Entry 2BQ5 (X-ray diffraction, 2.91 A resolution); this record covers chains A and C of the 5 polymer chains in the assembly.

== Chain A (and C) ==
Protein: Coat protein
Organism: Bacteriophage MS2
Notes: chain C of this document is another copy of the same molecule, construct and numbering; everything in this record applies to it too
UniProtKB: P03612 (COAT_BPMS2); residues 1-129 here = UniProt positions 1-129
Chain sequence (129 residues; each row starts with the number of its first residue):
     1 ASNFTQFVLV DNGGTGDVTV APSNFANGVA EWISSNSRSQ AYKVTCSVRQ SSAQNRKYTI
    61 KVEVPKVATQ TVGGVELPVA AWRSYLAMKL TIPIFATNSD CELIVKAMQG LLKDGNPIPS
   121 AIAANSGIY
Differences from the reference sequence: engineered mutation Ala-87 (Asn in P03612), Lys-89 (Glu in P03612)

== Interface between chain A and chain C ==
Pairs across the interface (19):
  Ser-2(A) / Ala-1(C)  hydrogen bond (side chain-backbone)
  Phe-4(A) / Ala-1(C)  hydrogen bond (backbone-backbone)
  Ala-26(A) / Phe-25(C)  hydrophobic
  Ala-26(A) / Gly-28(C)
  Asn-27(A) / Asn-27(C)
  Asn-27(A) / Gly-28(C)
  Ser-35(A) / Asn-98(C)
  Asn-36(A) / Asn-98(C)
  Ser-37(A) / Ile-94(C)
  Ser-37(A) / Phe-95(C)
  Ser-37(A) / Ala-96(C)
  Ser-37(A) / Thr-97(C)
  Arg-38(A) / Arg-56(C)
  Arg-38(A) / Ile-94(C)  hydrogen bond (backbone-backbone)
  Arg-38(A) / Ala-96(C)
  Ser-39(A) / Ile-94(C)  hydrogen bond (backbone-backbone)
  Ser-39(A) / Phe-95(C)
  Leu-77(A) / Phe-95(C)  hydrophobic
  Pro-78(A) / Phe-95(C)
Also at the interface, not in a pair above, chain A (12 interface residues in all): Phe-25

== Overview ==
12 residues of chain A face 10 of chain C across their interface, with 4 hydrogen bonds. Among the polar pairs
are Ser-2(A)/Ala-1(C), Phe-4(A)/Ala-1(C) and Arg-38(A)/Ile-94(C).
Chain A and chain C are both Coat protein (Bacteriophage MS2); the structure, MS2 (N87AE89K mutant) - RNA
hairpin complex, was determined by X-ray diffraction together with 1ZSE, 2B2D, 2B2E, 2B2G, 2BNY and 2BS1 from
the same study.
